PDB entry 5UBM | X-ray diffraction, 2.50 A resolution | chains A and B of the 3 polymer chains in the assembly

Chain A:
Name: Complement C1s subcomponent
From: Homo sapiens
Notes: EC 3.4.21.42
Reference sequence: P09871 (C1S_HUMAN); numbering as in UniProt (aligned over 437-688)
Chain sequence (252 residues; row label = number of the first residue in the row):
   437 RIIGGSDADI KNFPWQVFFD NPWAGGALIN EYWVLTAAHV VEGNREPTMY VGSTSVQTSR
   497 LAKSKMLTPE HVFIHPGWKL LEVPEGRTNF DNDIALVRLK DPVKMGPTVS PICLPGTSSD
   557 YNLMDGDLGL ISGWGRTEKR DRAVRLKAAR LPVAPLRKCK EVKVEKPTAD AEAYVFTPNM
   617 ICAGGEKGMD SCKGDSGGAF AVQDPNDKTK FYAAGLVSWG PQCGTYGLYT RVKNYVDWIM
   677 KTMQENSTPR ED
Not modelled in the structure: 437, 518-522, 599-608, 686-688
UniProt features mapped onto this chain:
  - active site (Charge relay system): His-475, Asp-529, Ser-632
  - site: Arg-437, Ile-438 (Cleavage)
Cystine bridges: Cys-595/Cys-618, Cys-628/Cys-659

Chain B:
Name: Complement C1s subcomponent
From: Homo sapiens
Notes: EC 3.4.21.42
Reference sequence: P09871 (C1S_HUMAN); residue numbers follow UniProt; this construct covers 285-436
Chain sequence (152 residues; numbered 285 to 436; the number before each row is that of its first residue):
   285 LRYHGDPMPC PKEDTPNSVW EPAKAKYVFR DVVQITCLDG FEVVEGRVGA TSFYSTCQSN
   345 GKWSNSKLKC QPVDCGIPES IENGKVEDPE STLFGSVIRY TCEEPYYYME NGGGGEYHCA
   405 GNGSWVNEVL GPELPKCVPV CGVPREPFEE KQ
Not modelled in the structure: 285-287, 330-331
UniProt features mapped onto this chain:
  - glycosylation: Asn-406 (N-linked (GlcNAc...) asparagine)
  - natural variant: Cys-294 (C294R: In EDSPD2), Val-316 (deletion: In EDSPD2; uncertain significance)
Cystine bridges: Cys-294/Cys-341, Cys-321/Cys-354, Cys-359/Cys-403, Cys-386/Cys-421
Covalently attached groups: N-acetylglucosamine (NAG) linked to Asn-406

Interface between chain A and chain B:
Contacting residue pairs - 34 pairs, chain A then chain B:
  Ser-442(A) with Lys-435(B), hydrogen bond (side chain-backbone)
  Asp-443(A) with Phe-432(B)
  Ala-444(A) with Phe-432(B), hydrophobic
  Lys-447(A) with Pro-428(B); Arg-429(B), hydrogen bond (backbone-backbone); Glu-430(B), hydrogen bond (backbone-backbone)
  Asn-448(A) with Pro-428(B); Glu-430(B), hydrogen bond (side chain-backbone); Pro-431(B), hydrogen bond (side chain-backbone); Phe-432(B)
  Glu-467(A) with Asn-367(B)
  Lys-540(A) with Asn-367(B), hydrogen bond; Glu-387(B), salt bridge; Tyr-391(B)
  Met-541(A) with Tyr-391(B), hydrogen bond (backbone-side chain)
  Gly-542(A) with Tyr-390(B)
  Pro-543(A) with Tyr-390(B); Arg-429(B)
  Ser-546(A) with Val-427(B)
  Pro-547(A) with Pro-423(B), hydrophobic; Val-424(B); Cys-425(B); Gly-426(B), hydrogen bond (backbone-backbone)
  Ile-548(A) with Gly-426(B)
  Cys-549(A) with Cys-425(B), hydrogen bond (side chain-backbone); Gly-426(B)
  Ala-584(A) with Phe-432(B), hydrophobic
  Arg-586(A) with Glu-434(B), salt bridge
  Met-625(A) with Glu-434(B)
  Thr-645(A) with Gly-426(B)
  Lys-646(A) with Cys-425(B); Gly-426(B)
  Phe-647(A) with Gly-426(B), hydrogen bond (backbone-backbone); Pro-428(B), hydrophobic
Other interface residues (no listed pair), chain A (27 interface residues in all): Phe-449, Pro-450, Trp-451, Ile-465, Val-539, Leu-566, Ala-585

Summary:
Chain A and chain B form an interface of 27 and 16 residues respectively; the contacts include 10 hydrogen
bonds and 2 salt bridges. Polar pairs include Lys-540(A)/Glu-387(B), Arg-586(A)/Glu-434(B) and
Ser-442(A)/Lys-435(B). N-acetylglucosamine is covalently linked to Asn-406(B).
Here chain A is Complement C1s subcomponent and chain B is Complement C1s subcomponent, both from Homo
sapiens. Entry 5UBM (Crystal structure of human C1s in complex with inhibitor gigastasin) was determined by
X-ray diffraction.
